Entry 7PE2 (electron microscopy, 3.20 A resolution); this record covers chains A and B of the 180 polymer chains in the assembly.

# Chain A (and B)
Protein: Coat protein
Organism: Brome mosaic virus
Notes: chain B of this document is another copy of the same molecule, construct and numbering; everything in this record applies to it too
UniProtKB: Q9QCJ1 (Q9QCJ1_BMV); residue numbers follow UniProt; this construct covers 1-188
Amino-acid sequence (192 residues; numbered -2 to 189; the number before each row is that of its first residue; numbers below 1 keep their minus sign (Ser-2 is residue -2)):
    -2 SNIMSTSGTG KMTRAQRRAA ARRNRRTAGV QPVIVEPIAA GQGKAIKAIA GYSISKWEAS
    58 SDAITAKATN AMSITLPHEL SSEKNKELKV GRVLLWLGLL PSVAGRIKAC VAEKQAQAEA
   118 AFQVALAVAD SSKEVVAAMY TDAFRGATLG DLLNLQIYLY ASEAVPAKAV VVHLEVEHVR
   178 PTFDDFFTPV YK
Disordered / not traced: -2 to 41 (chain B: -2 to 24, 188-189)
Differences from the reference sequence: expression tag (-2 to 0, 189)

# How chain A and chain B interact
Contacting residue pairs - 8 pairs, chain A then chain B:
  Asp139(A) with Lys81(B), hydrogen bond (backbone-side chain); Phe183(B)
  Arg142(A) with Lys81(B); Phe180(B)
  Thr145(A) with Glu84(B), hydrogen bond
  Asp148(A) with Glu80(B); Glu84(B)
  Asn151(A) with Glu80(B)
Interface residues without a listed pair, chain A (11 interface residues in all): Glu110, Leu123, Thr138, Ala140, Gly143, Ala144
Interface residues without a listed pair, chain B (8 interface residues in all): Ser79, Thr185, Pro186

# Summary
Chain A and chain B form an interface of 11 and 8 residues respectively, with 2 hydrogen bonds. Among the
polar pairs are Asp139(A)-Lys81(B) and Thr145(A)-Glu84(B).
Chain A and chain B are both Coat protein (Brome mosaic virus); the structure, Cryo-EM structure of
BMV-derived VLP expressed in E. coli (eVLP), was determined by electron microscopy, deposited together with
7PE1.
